Entry 5K9O (X-ray diffraction, 3.39 A resolution); this record covers chains H and I of the 6 polymer chains in the assembly.

# Chain H
Name: 31.b.09 Heavy Fv
Source organism: Homo sapiens
Chain sequence (227 residues; row label = number of the first residue in the row):
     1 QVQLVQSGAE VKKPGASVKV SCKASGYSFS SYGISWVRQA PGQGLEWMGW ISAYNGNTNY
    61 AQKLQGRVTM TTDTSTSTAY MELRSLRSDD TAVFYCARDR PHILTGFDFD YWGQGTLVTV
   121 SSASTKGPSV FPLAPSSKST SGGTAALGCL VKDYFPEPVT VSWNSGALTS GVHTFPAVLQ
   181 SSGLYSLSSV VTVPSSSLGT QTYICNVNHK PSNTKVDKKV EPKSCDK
Not modelled in the structure: 120-123, 226-227
Cystine bridges: Cys22-Cys96, Cys149-Cys205

# Chain I
Name: Hemagglutinin
Source organism: Influenza A virus (strain swl A/California/04/2009 H1N1)
UniProtKB: C3W5S1 (C3W5S1_I09A0); the construct lacks a stretch of the UniProt sequence, so the offset changes along the chain: 11-55 = UniProt 18-62; 56-83 = UniProt 64-91; 84-90 = UniProt 93-99; 91-116 = UniProt 101-126; 3 more segments
Chain sequence (505 residues; numbered 11 to 507 plus 8 insertion-coded residues; the number before each row is that of its first residue; a row labelled like 116A-116C holds insertion residues (116A, then the next letters in order)):
    11 DTLCIGYHAN NSTDTVDTVL EKNVTVTHSV NLLEDKHNGK LCKLR
   55A G
    56 VAPLHLGKCN IAGWILGNPE CESLSTAS
   83A S
    84 WSYIVET
   90A P
    91 SSDNGTCYPG DFIDYEELRE QLSSVS
116A-116C SFE
   117 RFEIFPKTSS WPNHDSN
  133A K
   134 GVTAACPHAG AKSFYKNLIW LVKKGNSYPK LSKSYINDKG KEVLVLWGIH HPSTSADQQS
   194 LYQNADTYVF VGSSRYSKKF KPEIAIRPKV RDQEGRMNYY WTLVEPGDKI TFEATGNLVV
   254 PRYAFAMERN AGS
  266A G
   267 IIISDTPVHD CNTTCQTPKG AINTSLPFQN IHPITIGKCP KYVKSTKLRL ATGLRNIPSI
   327 QSRGLFGAIA GFIEGGWTGM VDGWYGYHHQ NEQGSGYAAD LKSTQNAIDE ITNKVNSVIE
   387 KMNTQFTAVG KEFNHLEKRI ENLNKKVDDG FLDIWTYNAE LLVLLENERT LDYHDSNVKN
   447 LYEKVRSQLK NNAKEIGNGC FEFYHKCDNT CMESVKNGTY DYPKYSEEAK LNREEIDGVS
   507 G
Not modelled in the structure: 331-336, 392-414, 498-507
Cystine bridges: Cys14-Cys466, Cys52-Cys277, Cys64-Cys76, Cys97-Cys139, Cys473-Cys477
Covalent attachments: N-acetylglucosamine (NAG) linked to Asn33
Sequence notes: expression tag (506-507)

# How chain H and chain I interact
Pairs across the interface (9; chain H residue first):
  Tyr54(H) - Val347(I)
  Tyr54(H) - Asp348(I)
  Asn55(H) - Asp348(I)  hydrogen bond
  Asn57(H) - Leu367(I)
  His102(H) - Val347(I)
  Ile103(H) - Leu367(I)  hydrophobic
  Ile103(H) - Gln371(I)
  Leu104(H) - His38(I)
  Leu104(H) - Trp350(I)
Other interface residues (no listed pair), chain I (8 interface residues in all): Ala365, Ile374

# In short
6 residues of chain H and 8 residues of chain I are in contact, with 1 hydrogen bond. Its one hydrogen-bonded
contact is Asn55(H)-Asp348(I). N-acetylglucosamine is covalently linked to Asn33(I).
Here chain H is 31.b.09 Heavy Fv (Homo sapiens) and chain I is Hemagglutinin (Influenza A virus (strain swl
A/California/04/2009 H1N1)). Entry 5K9O (Crystal structure of multidonor HV1-18+HD3-9 class broadly
neutralizing Influenza A antibody 31.b.09 in complex with Hemagglutinin ...) was determined by X-ray
diffraction, deposited together with 5K9Q.
